Entry 2OL1 (X-ray diffraction, 1.80 A resolution); this record covers chains A and B of the 3 polymer chains in the assembly.

== Chain A (and B) ==
Protein: Deoxyuridine 5'-triphosphate nucleotidohydrolase
Organism: Vaccinia virus
Notes: EC 3.6.1.23; chain B of this document is another copy of the same molecule, construct and numbering; everything in this record applies to it too
Chain sequence (147 residues; numbered 1 to 147; the number before each row is that of its first residue):
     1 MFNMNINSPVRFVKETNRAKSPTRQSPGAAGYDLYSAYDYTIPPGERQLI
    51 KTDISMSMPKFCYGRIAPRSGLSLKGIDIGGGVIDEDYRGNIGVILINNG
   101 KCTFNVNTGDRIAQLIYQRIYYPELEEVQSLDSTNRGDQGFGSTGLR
Disordered / not traced: 1-7, 132-147
Differences from the reference sequence: engineered mutation Gly-28 (Tyr in 29692147)
Ligand contacts: 2'-deoxyuridine 5'-monophosphate (UMP): Gly-80, Gly-81, Gly-82, Val-83, Ile-84, Asp-85, Tyr-88, Asn-91, Ile-92, Gly-93, Ile-95

== Chain A / chain B interface ==
Pairs across the interface (67; chain A residue first):
  Pro-9(A) / Glu-124(B)
  Pro-9(A) / Glu-126(B)
  Val-10(A) / Pro-123(B)  hydrophobic
  Val-10(A) / Glu-124(B)  hydrogen bond (backbone-backbone)
  Val-10(A) / Leu-125(B)
  Val-10(A) / Glu-126(B)  hydrogen bond (backbone-backbone)
  Arg-11(A) / Glu-126(B)
  Arg-11(A) / Val-128(B)
  Arg-11(A) / Leu-131(B)
  Phe-12(A) / Leu-125(B)  hydrophobic
  Phe-12(A) / Glu-126(B)  hydrogen bond (backbone-backbone)
  Phe-12(A) / Glu-127(B)
  Phe-12(A) / Val-128(B)  hydrogen bond (backbone-backbone)
  Phe-12(A) / Leu-131(B)  hydrophobic
  Val-13(A) / Val-128(B)
  Val-13(A) / Gln-129(B)
  Val-13(A) / Ser-130(B)
  Val-13(A) / Leu-131(B)  hydrophobic
  Lys-14(A) / Glu-127(B)
  Pro-22(A) / Leu-125(B)
  Arg-24(A) / Tyr-122(B)
  Ser-26(A) / Asp-87(B)  hydrogen bond
  Pro-27(A) / Tyr-122(B)
  Gly-28(A) / Asp-85(B)
  Gly-28(A) / Glu-86(B)  hydrogen bond (backbone-backbone)
  Gly-28(A) / Asp-87(B)  hydrogen bond (backbone-backbone)
  Ala-29(A) / Asp-85(B)
  Ala-29(A) / Asp-87(B)
  Ala-29(A) / Tyr-122(B)
  Ala-30(A) / Tyr-63(B)  hydrophobic
  Ala-30(A) / Val-83(B)  hydrophobic
  Ala-30(A) / Asp-85(B)  hydrogen bond (backbone-side chain)
  Ala-30(A) / Ile-120(B)
  Ala-30(A) / Tyr-122(B)
  Tyr-32(A) / Tyr-122(B)
  Tyr-32(A) / Pro-123(B)  hydrogen bond (side chain-backbone)
  Tyr-32(A) / Leu-125(B)  hydrophobic
  Ser-55(A) / Leu-131(B)
  Met-56(A) / Leu-131(B)
  Ser-57(A) / Leu-131(B)
  Cys-62(A) / Tyr-121(B)  hydrophobic
  Arg-65(A) / Tyr-63(B)  hydrogen bond
  Ala-67(A) / Val-83(B)  hydrophobic
  Pro-68(A) / Gly-81(B)
  Ser-73(A) / Arg-47(B)  hydrogen bond (backbone-side chain)
  Ser-73(A) / Gly-81(B)  hydrogen bond (side chain-backbone)
  Leu-74(A) / Ile-95(B)  hydrophobic
  Gly-76(A) / Arg-47(B)
  Asp-78(A) / Arg-47(B)  salt bridge
  Arg-89(A) / Leu-131(B)
  Asn-99(A) / Arg-47(B)
  Lys-101(A) / Gly-45(B)
  Lys-101(A) / Glu-46(B)
  Gln-114(A) / Val-83(B)
  Ile-116(A) / Tyr-63(B)  hydrophobic
  Ile-116(A) / Val-83(B)  hydrophobic
  Ile-116(A) / Ile-120(B)  hydrophobic
  Tyr-117(A) / Ile-120(B)
  Tyr-117(A) / Tyr-121(B)  hydrogen bond (backbone-backbone)
  Tyr-117(A) / Pro-123(B)
  Tyr-117(A) / Leu-125(B)
  Gln-118(A) / Tyr-63(B)  hydrogen bond
  Gln-118(A) / Gln-118(B)
  Gln-118(A) / Arg-119(B)
  Arg-119(A) / Arg-119(B)  hydrogen bond (backbone-backbone)
  Arg-119(A) / Ile-120(B)
  Arg-119(A) / Tyr-121(B)  hydrogen bond
Interface residues without a listed pair, chain A (34 interface residues in all): Ser-21
Interface residues without a listed pair, chain B (28 interface residues in all): Leu-49, Arg-65, Gly-80, Ile-97

== Overview ==
34 residues of chain A and 28 residues of chain B are in contact, with 16 hydrogen bonds and 1 salt bridge.
Among the polar pairs are Asp-78(A)/Arg-47(B), Ser-26(A)/Asp-87(B) and Ala-30(A)/Asp-85(B). Bound to chain A:
2'-deoxyuridine 5'-monophosphate.
Chain A and chain B are both Deoxyuridine 5'-triphosphate nucleotidohydrolase (Vaccinia virus); the structure,
High Resolution Crystal Structures of Vaccinia Virus dUTPase, was determined by X-ray diffraction (same
publication as 2OKB, 2OKD, 2OKE and 2OL0).
